Entry 3UIK (X-ray diffraction, 2.70 A resolution); this record covers chains A and B of the 4 polymer chains in the assembly.

Chain A (and B):
Name: Baculoviral IAP repeat-containing protein 5
Organism: Homo sapiens
Notes: chain B of this document is another copy of the same molecule, construct and numbering; everything in this record applies to it too
Reference sequence: O15392 (BIRC5_HUMAN); residues 1-142 here = UniProt positions 1-142
Amino-acid sequence (143 residues; numbered 0 to 142; the number before each row is that of its first residue; numbering starts at 0):
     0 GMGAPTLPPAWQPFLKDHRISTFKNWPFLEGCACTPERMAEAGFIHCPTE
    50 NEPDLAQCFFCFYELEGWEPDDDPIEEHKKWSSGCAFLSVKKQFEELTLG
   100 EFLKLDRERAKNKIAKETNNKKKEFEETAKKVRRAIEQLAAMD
Not modelled in the structure: 0-4, 140-142
Differences from the reference sequence: expression tag (0); engineered mutation Y62 (Lys in O15392), W80 (His in O15392), K129 (Glu in O15392)
Swiss-Prot annotation at these positions:
  - binding site (Zn(2+)): C57, C60, H77, C84
  - site: E126 (Interaction with FBXL7)
  - modified residue: S20 (Phosphoserine), K23 (N6-acetyllysine), T34 (Phosphothreonine), T48 (Phosphothreonine), K90 (N6-acetyllysine), K110 (N6-acetyllysine), K112 (N6-acetyllysine), K115 (N6-acetyllysine), T117 (Phosphothreonine), K121 (N6-acetyllysine), K129 (N6-acetyllysine)
  - natural variant: K129 (K129E: Loss of acetylation)
  - mutagenesis: R18 (R18A: Disrupts interaction with histone H3pT3, no effect on interaction with INCENP), K23 (K23R: Increases ubiquitination and blocks dissociation from centromeres; when associated with R-62; R-78 and R-79), W25 (W25A: Disrupts interaction with histone H3pT3, no effect on interaction with INCENP), C33 (C33R: Disrupts interaction with histone H3pT3, no effect on interaction with INCENP), T34 (T34A: Loss of LAMTOR5 binding; T34E: Higher affinity for LAMTOR5 binding), T48 (T48A/E: Localizes normally during mitosis but cannot support cell proliferation. Increased affinity for CDCA8/borealin), C57 (C57A: Disrupts interaction with histone H3pT3, no effect on interaction with INCENP), E65 (E65A: Almost abolishes RAN-binding. Does not disrupt binding to AURKB or CDCA8. Disrupts mitotic spindle assembly. Does not disrupt nuclear export), W67 (W67A: Disrupts interaction with histone H3pT3, no effect on interaction with INCENP), D70 (D70A: No change. Loss of interaction with AURKB; when associated with A-71), D71 (D71A: No change. Loss of interaction with AURKB; when associated with A-70), K78 (K78R: Increases ubiquitination and blocks dissociation from centromeres; when associated with R-23; R-62 and R-79), 6 further mutagenesis entries in UniProt
Ion coordination: Zn2+: C57, C60, H77, C84
From the paper describing this entry:
  - mutagenesis - K62Y/H80W (Kd 10.6 uM): unchanged binding to histone H3(1-10) peptide

How chain A and chain B interact:
Pairs across the interface (21; chain A residue first):
  T5(A) - W10(B)
  P7(A) - P7(B)  hydrophobic
  P7(A) - W10(B)  hydrophobic
  W10(A) - T5(B)
  W10(A) - P7(B)  hydrophobic
  F93(A) - L98(B)
  E94(A) - T97(B)
  E94(A) - L98(B)  hydrogen bond (backbone-backbone)
  E94(A) - G99(B)  hydrogen bond (backbone-backbone)
  E95(A) - T97(B)
  L96(A) - T97(B)  hydrogen bond (backbone-side chain)
  L96(A) - L98(B)  hydrogen bond (backbone-backbone)
  T97(A) - E94(B)
  T97(A) - L96(B)
  T97(A) - L98(B)
  L98(A) - F93(B)
  L98(A) - E94(B)
  L98(A) - L96(B)  hydrogen bond (backbone-backbone)
  L98(A) - L98(B)
  L98(A) - F101(B)  hydrophobic
  G99(A) - E94(B)  hydrogen bond (backbone-backbone)
Also at the interface, not in a pair above, chain A (12 interface residues in all): F101, L102
Also at the interface, not in a pair above, chain B (12 interface residues in all): E95, L102

Summary:
The chain A/chain B interface involves 12 residues from each chain, with 6 hydrogen bonds. Polar pairs include
L96(A)-T97(B), E94(A)-L98(B) and E94(A)-G99(B). From UniProt: 4 Zn2+-binding residues and 19 mutagenesis sites
on chain A. From the paper: K62Y/H80W of chain A leave binding to histone H3(1-10) peptide unchanged.
Both chains are Baculoviral IAP repeat-containing protein 5 (Homo sapiens). Entry 3UIK (crystal structure of
human Survivin mutant K62Y/H80W in complex with H3(1-10) peptide) was determined by X-ray diffraction (same
publication as 3UIH, 3UII and 3UIJ).
